PDB entry 4YXB | X-ray diffraction, 2.56 A resolution | chains A and C of the 3 polymer chains in the assembly

Chain A:
Name: Flagellar motor switch protein FliM, Flagellar motor switch protein FliN
Source organism: Salmonella typhimurium (strain LT2 / SGSC1412 / ATCC 700720)
UniProt: chimeric construct of P26418, P26419: residues 5-94 from P26418 (FLIM_SALTY) positions 245-334 (UniProt number = residue number + 240); residues 95-227 from P26419 positions 5-137 (UniProt number = residue number - 90)
Chain sequence (227 residues; row label = number of the first residue in the row):
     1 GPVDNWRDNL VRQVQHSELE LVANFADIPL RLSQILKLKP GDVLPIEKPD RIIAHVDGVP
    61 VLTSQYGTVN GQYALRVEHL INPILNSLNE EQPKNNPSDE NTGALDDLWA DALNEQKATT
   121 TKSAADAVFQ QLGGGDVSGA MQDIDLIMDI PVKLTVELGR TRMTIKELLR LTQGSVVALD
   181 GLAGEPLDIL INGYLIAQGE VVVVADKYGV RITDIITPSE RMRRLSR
Not modelled in the structure: 1-17, 91-139
Modified positions: Mse-141, Mse-148, Mse-163, Mse-222 (selenomethionine; parent Met)
Sequence notes: expression tag (1-4)

Chain C:
Name: FliM::FliN fragment
Source organism: Salmonella enterica subsp. enterica serovar Typhimurium
Chain sequence (6 residues; each row starts with the number of its first residue):
   128 VFQQLG

Interface between chain A and chain C:
Pairs across the interface (19):
  Gln-65(A) with Gln-131(C)
  Tyr-66(A) with Phe-129(C); Gln-131(C); Leu-132(C), hydrogen bond (backbone-backbone); Gly-133(C)
  Gly-67(A) with Phe-129(C); Gln-130(C); Leu-132(C)
  Thr-68(A) with Val-128(C); Phe-129(C); Gln-130(C), hydrogen bond (backbone-backbone)
  Val-69(A) with Val-128(C); Phe-129(C)
  Tyr-73(A) with Leu-132(C), hydrophobic
  Ala-74(A) with Phe-129(C)
  Arg-76(A) with Phe-129(C); Gln-131(C), hydrogen bond
  Val-176(A) with Phe-129(C), hydrophobic
  Tyr-208(A) with Gly-133(C)
Other interface residues (no listed pair), chain A (11 interface residues in all): Leu-75

Summary:
11 residues of chain A and 6 residues of chain C are in contact, with 3 hydrogen bonds. Polar contacts include
Arg-76(A)/Gln-131(C), Tyr-66(A)/Leu-132(C) and Thr-68(A)/Gln-130(C).
Here chain A is Flagellar motor switch protein FliM, Flagellar motor switch protein FliN (Salmonella
typhimurium (strain LT2 / SGSC1412 / ATCC 700720)) and chain C is FliM::FliN fragment (Salmonella enterica
subsp. enterica serovar Typhimurium). Entry 4YXB (FliM(SPOA)::FliN fusion protein) was determined by X-ray
diffraction (same publication as 4YX1, 4YX5, 4YX7 and 4YXA).
